PDB entry 4OR5 | X-ray diffraction, 2.90 A resolution | chains A and B of the 4 polymer chains in the assembly

# Chain A
Name: Cyclin-dependent kinase 9
Organism: Homo sapiens
Notes: EC 2.7.11.22, 2.7.11.23
UniProt: P50750 (CDK9_HUMAN); residues 7-332 here = UniProt positions 7-332
Sequence (326 residues; row label = number of the first residue in the row):
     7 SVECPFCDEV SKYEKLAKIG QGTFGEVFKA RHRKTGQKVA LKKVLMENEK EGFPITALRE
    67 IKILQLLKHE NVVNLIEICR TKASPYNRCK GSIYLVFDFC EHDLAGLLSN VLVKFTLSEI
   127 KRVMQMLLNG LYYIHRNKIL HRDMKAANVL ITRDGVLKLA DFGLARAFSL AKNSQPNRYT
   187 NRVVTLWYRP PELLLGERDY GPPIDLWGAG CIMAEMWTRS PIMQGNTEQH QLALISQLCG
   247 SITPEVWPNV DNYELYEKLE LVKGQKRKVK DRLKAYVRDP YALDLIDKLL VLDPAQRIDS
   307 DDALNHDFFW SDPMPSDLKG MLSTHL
Not modelled in the structure: 7, 92-95, 332
Modified residues: Thr-186 (phosphothreonine; TPO)
Bound ions: yttrium (III) ion site 1: Asp-149, Asp-167; yttrium (III) ion site 2: Glu-266, Lys-269; yttrium (III) ion site 3: Asp-305, Asp-308
Curated features (UniProtKB/Swiss-Prot):
  - region: Ala-166 to Thr-191 (T-loop)
  - active site: Asp-149 (Proton acceptor)
  - binding site (ATP): Ile-25 to Val-33, Lys-48, Asp-104 to Cys-106, Asp-167
  - modified residue: Lys-44 (N6-acetyllysine), Lys-48 (N6-acetyllysine), Ser-175 (Phosphoserine), Thr-186 (Phosphothreonine)
  - natural variant: Arg-225 (R225C: Found in patients with global developmental delay and epilepsy with history of choanal atresia; uncertain significance)
  - mutagenesis: Lys-44 (K44R: Impaired kinase and transcriptional elongation activities, but normal cyclin T1 and HEXIM1 binding), Lys-48 (K48Q: Mimics acetylation; leading to impaired protein kinase activity; K48R: Decreased acetylation; leading to enhanced protein kinase activity), Asp-167 (D167N: Abrogates kinase activity), Ser-175 (S175A: Constitutive kinase activity; S175D: Mimics phosphorylation, constitutive loss of kinase activity), Thr-186 (T186A: Abrogates autophosphorylation; no effect on kinase activity, but impaired CTD phosphorylation; T186D: Mimics autophosphorylation ...)

# Chain B
Name: Cyclin-T1
Organism: Homo sapiens
UniProt: O60563 (CCNT1_HUMAN); residue numbers follow UniProt; this construct covers 1-266
Sequence (266 residues; row label = number of the first residue in the row):
     1 MEGERKNNNK RWYFTREQLE NSPSRRFGVD PDKELSYRQQ AANLLQDMGQ RLNVSQLTIN
    61 TAIVYMHRFY MIQSFTQFPG NSVAPAALFL AAKVEEQPKK LEHVIKVAHT CLHPQESLPD
   121 TRSEAYLQQV QDLVILESII LQTLGFELTI DHPHTHVVKC TQLVRASKDL AQTSYFMATN
   181 SLHLTTFSLQ YTPPVVACVC IHLACKWSNW EIPVSTDGKH WWEYVDATVT LELLDELTHE
   241 FLQILEKTPN RLKRIWNWRA CEAAKK
Not modelled in the structure: 1-6, 263-266
Bound ions: yttrium (III) ion site 1: Asp-169, Gln-172 (shared with 1 residue of chain E); yttrium (III) ion site 2: Asp-169 (shared with 1 residue of chain E); yttrium (III) ion site 3: Glu-240, Gln-243; Zn2+: Cys-261 (shared with 3 residues of chain C)
Curated features (UniProtKB/Swiss-Prot):
  - site: Cys-261 (Essential for interacting with HIV-1 Tat)
  - modified residue: Ser-117 (Phosphoserine)
  - mutagenesis: Cys-261 (C261Y: Loss of HIV-1 Tat transactivation)
From the paper describing this entry:
  - Zn2+ coordination: Cys-261
  - binding site for sulfate ion: Ser-167, Trp-210

# Chain A / chain B interface
Residue-residue contacts (35):
  Val-8(A) with Gln-73(B)
  Glu-9(A) with Ile-72(B); Gln-73(B)
  Cys-10(A) with Gln-142(B)
  Phe-12(A) with Arg-11(B); Trp-12(B), hydrophobic; Ile-72(B), hydrophobic; Thr-143(B); Gly-145(B)
  Cys-13(A) with Gln-142(B)
  Glu-57(A) with Phe-89(B); Lys-93(B), hydrogen bond (backbone-side chain); Lys-99(B); Lys-100(B); Leu-101(B), hydrogen bond (side chain-backbone)
  Gly-58(A) with Val-134(B); Glu-137(B)
  Phe-59(A) with Lys-93(B), hydrogen bond (backbone-side chain); Glu-137(B), hydrogen bond (backbone-side chain); Leu-141(B), hydrophobic
  Ile-61(A) with Lys-93(B)
  Leu-64(A) with Leu-90(B), hydrophobic; Lys-93(B); Leu-141(B), hydrophobic; Leu-148(B), hydrophobic
  Arg-65(A) with Glu-96(B), salt bridge
  Ile-67(A) with Phe-146(B), hydrophobic
  Lys-68(A) with Val-94(B); Thr-149(B), hydrogen bond
  Gln-71(A) with Phe-146(B)
  Ile-84(A) with Phe-146(B), hydrophobic
  Arg-86(A) with Gln-142(B)
  Lys-96(A) with Ile-135(B)
  Ile-99(A) with Gln-142(B); Phe-146(B), hydrophobic
Also at the interface, not in a pair above, chain A (21 interface residues in all): Pro-11, Lys-56, Arg-172

# Summary
21 residues of chain A face 22 of chain B across their interface, with 5 hydrogen bonds and 1 salt bridge.
Polar contacts include Arg-65(A)/Glu-96(B), Glu-57(A)/Lys-93(B) and Glu-57(A)/Leu-101(B). From the paper: a
binding site for sulfate ion at Ser-167(B) and Trp-210(B); Zn2+ coordination by Cys-261(B).
Chain A is Cyclin-dependent kinase 9 and chain B is Cyclin-T1, both from Homo sapiens; the structure, Crystal
structure of HIV-1 Tat complexed with human P-TEFb and AFF4, was determined by X-ray diffraction.
